Entry 7Q59 (electron microscopy, 4.36 A resolution (low resolution: residue-level contacts below are approximate; hydrogen-bond / salt-bridge calls are withheld)); this record covers chains d and f of the 12 polymer chains in the assembly.

# Chain d
Protein: DNA-directed RNA polymerase subunit beta'
Organism: Mycobacterium tuberculosis H37Rv
Notes: EC 2.7.7.6
Reference sequence: P9WGY7 (RPOC_MYCTU); numbering as in UniProt (aligned over 4-1316)
Amino-acid sequence (1319 residues; numbered 4 to 1322; the number before each row is that of its first residue):
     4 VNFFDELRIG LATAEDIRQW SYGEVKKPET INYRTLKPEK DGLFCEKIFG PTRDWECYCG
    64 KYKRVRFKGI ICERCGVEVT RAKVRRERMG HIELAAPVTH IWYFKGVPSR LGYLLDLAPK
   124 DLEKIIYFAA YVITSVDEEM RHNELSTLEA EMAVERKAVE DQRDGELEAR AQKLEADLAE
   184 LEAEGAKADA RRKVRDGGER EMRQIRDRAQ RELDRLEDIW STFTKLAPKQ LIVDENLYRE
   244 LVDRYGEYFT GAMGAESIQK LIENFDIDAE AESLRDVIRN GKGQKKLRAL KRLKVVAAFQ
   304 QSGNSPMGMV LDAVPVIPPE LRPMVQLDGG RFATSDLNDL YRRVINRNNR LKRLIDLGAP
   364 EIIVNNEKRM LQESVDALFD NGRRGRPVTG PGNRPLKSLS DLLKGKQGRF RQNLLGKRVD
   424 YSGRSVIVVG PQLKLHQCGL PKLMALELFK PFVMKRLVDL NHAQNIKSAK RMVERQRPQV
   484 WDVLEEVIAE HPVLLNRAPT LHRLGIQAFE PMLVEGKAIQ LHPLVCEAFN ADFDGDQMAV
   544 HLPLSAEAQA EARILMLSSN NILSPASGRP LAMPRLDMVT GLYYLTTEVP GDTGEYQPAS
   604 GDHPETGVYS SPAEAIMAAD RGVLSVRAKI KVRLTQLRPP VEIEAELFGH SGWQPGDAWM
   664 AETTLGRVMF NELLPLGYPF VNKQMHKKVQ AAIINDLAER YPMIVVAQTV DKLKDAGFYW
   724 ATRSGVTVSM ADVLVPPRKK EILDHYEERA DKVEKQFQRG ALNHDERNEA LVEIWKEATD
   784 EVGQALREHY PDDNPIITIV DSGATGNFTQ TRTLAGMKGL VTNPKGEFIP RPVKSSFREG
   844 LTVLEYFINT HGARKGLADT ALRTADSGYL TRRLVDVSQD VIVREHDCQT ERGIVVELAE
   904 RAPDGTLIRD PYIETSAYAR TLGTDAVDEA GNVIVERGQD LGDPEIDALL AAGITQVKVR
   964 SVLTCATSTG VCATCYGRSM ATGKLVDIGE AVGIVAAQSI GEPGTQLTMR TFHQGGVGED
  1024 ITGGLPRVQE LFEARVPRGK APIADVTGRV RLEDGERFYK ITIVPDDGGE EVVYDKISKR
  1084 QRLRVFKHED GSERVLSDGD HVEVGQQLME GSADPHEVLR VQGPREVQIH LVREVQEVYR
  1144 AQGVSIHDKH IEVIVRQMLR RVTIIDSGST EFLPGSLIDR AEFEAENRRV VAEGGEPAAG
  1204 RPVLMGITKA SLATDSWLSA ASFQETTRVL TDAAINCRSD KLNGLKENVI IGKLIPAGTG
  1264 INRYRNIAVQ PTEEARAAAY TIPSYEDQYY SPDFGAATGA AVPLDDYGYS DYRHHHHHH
Not modelled in the structure: 1013-1023, 1284-1322
Differences from the reference sequence: expression tag (1317-1322)
Swiss-Prot annotation at these positions:
  - binding site (Zn(2+)): Cys60, Cys62, Cys75, Cys78, Cys891, Cys968, Cys975, Cys978
  - binding site (Mg(2+)): Asp535, Asp537, Asp539
Ion coordination: Zn2+ site 1: Cys60, Cys62, Cys75, Cys78; Mg2+: Asp535, Asp537, Asp539; Zn2+ site 2: Cys891, Cys968, Cys975, Cys978
From the paper describing this entry:
  - higher-order assembly contacts with a neighbouring RNA polymerase sigma factor SigB: Arg67, Arg69, Ile73

# Chain f
Protein: RNA polymerase sigma factor SigB
Organism: Mycobacterium tuberculosis H37Rv
Reference sequence: P9WGI5 (SIGB_MYCTU); residue numbers follow UniProt; this construct covers 1-323
Amino-acid sequence (343 residues; each row starts with the number of its first residue; numbers below 1 keep their minus sign (Met-19 is residue -19)):
   -19 MGSSHHHHHH SSGLVPRGSH MADAPTRATT SRVDSDLDAQ SPAADLVRVY LNGIGKTALL
    41 NAAGEVELAK RIEAGLYAEH LLETRKRLGE NRKRDLAAVV RDGEAARRHL LEANLRLVVS
   101 LAKRYTGRGM PLLDLIQEGN LGLIRAMEKF DYTKGFKFST YATWWIRQAI TRGMADQSRT
   161 IRLPVHLVEQ VNKLARIKRE MHQHLGREAT DEELAAESGI PIDKINDLLE HSRDPVSLDM
   221 PVGSEEEAPL GDFIEDAEAM SAENAVIAEL LHTDIRSVLA TLDEREHQVI RLRFGLDDGQ
   281 PRTLDQIGKL FGLSRERVRQ IERDVMSKLR HGERADRLRS YAS
Not modelled in the structure: -19 to 16, 159-323
Differences from the reference sequence: initiating methionine (-19); expression tag (-18 to 0)
Swiss-Prot annotation at these positions:
  - DNA-binding region: Leu284 to Arg303 (H-T-H motif)
  - region: Asp25 to Glu59 (Sigma-70 factor domain-1)
  - motif: Asp114 to Gln117 (Polymerase core binding)
From the paper describing this entry:
  - mutagenesis - Y57A: abolished catalytic activity on transcription initiation
  - mutagenesis - H60A: unchanged catalytic activity on transcription initiation
  - mutagenesis - Y57A: abolished catalytic activity on RbpA
  - mutagenesis - Y57A: abolished catalytic activity on sigAPext-10 promoter

# Interface between chain d and chain f
Pairs across the interface - 38 pairs, chain d then chain f:
  Lys108(d) - Gln20(f)
  Tyr116(d) - Asp18(f)
  Ala121(d) - Leu17(f)
  Pro122(d) - Leu17(f)
  Pro122(d) - Ala19(f)
  Pro122(d) - Gln20(f)
  Lys123(d) - Ala19(f)
  Lys123(d) - Gln20(f)
  Lys123(d) - Ser21(f)
  Glu126(d) - Ser21(f)
  Glu126(d) - Pro22(f)
  Arg242(d) - Arg88(f)
  Arg291(d) - Leu17(f)
  Lys294(d) - Asp18(f)
  Arg345(d) - Gln157(f)
  Arg350(d) - Asp114(f)
  Arg353(d) - Asp114(f)
  Arg353(d) - Gln117(f)
  Leu357(d) - Leu121(f)
  Leu360(d) - Leu121(f)
  Gly361(d) - Ile124(f)
  Ala362(d) - Ile124(f)
  Pro363(d) - Arg88(f)
  Pro363(d) - Leu91(f)
  Glu364(d) - Arg88(f)
  Ile366(d) - Gln117(f)
  Ile366(d) - Asn120(f)
  Asn369(d) - Tyr30(f)
  Asn369(d) - Gln117(f)
  Glu370(d) - Gln117(f)
  Arg372(d) - Leu26(f)
  Arg372(d) - Val29(f)
  Met373(d) - Leu113(f)
  Met373(d) - Asp114(f)
  Glu376(d) - Leu26(f)
  Arg387(d) - Gln20(f)
  Arg387(d) - Ser21(f)
  Arg387(d) - Ala23(f)
Other interface residues (no listed pair), chain d (29 interface residues in all): Val110, Phe131, Asn239, Arg356
Other interface residues (no listed pair), chain f (22 interface residues in all): Lys36, Pro111, Glu118

# Summary
Chain d and chain f form an interface of 29 and 22 residues respectively. UniProt lists 8 Zn2+-binding
residues and 3 Mg2+-binding residues on chain d. From the paper: Y57A of chain f abolishes catalytic activity
on transcription initiation; higher-order assembly contacts with a neighbouring RNA polymerase sigma factor
SigB through Arg67(d), Arg69(d) and Ile73(d).
Here chain d is DNA-directed RNA polymerase subunit beta' and chain f is RNA polymerase sigma factor SigB,
both from Mycobacterium tuberculosis H37Rv. Entry 7Q59 (Cryo-EM structure of Mycobacterium tuberculosis RNA
polymerase holoenzyme dimer comprising sigma factor SigB) was determined by electron microscopy, deposited
together with 7Z8Q, 7ZF2, 7Q4U and 7PP4.
